Entry 2H1F (X-ray diffraction, 2.40 A resolution); this record covers chain A.

# Chain A
Molecule: Lipopolysaccharide heptosyltransferase-1
Source organism: Escherichia coli O6
Notes: EC 2.-.-.-
UniProt: Q8FC98 (Q8FC98_ECOL6); residue numbers follow UniProt; this construct covers 1-326
Sequence (334 residues; row label = number of the first residue in the row):
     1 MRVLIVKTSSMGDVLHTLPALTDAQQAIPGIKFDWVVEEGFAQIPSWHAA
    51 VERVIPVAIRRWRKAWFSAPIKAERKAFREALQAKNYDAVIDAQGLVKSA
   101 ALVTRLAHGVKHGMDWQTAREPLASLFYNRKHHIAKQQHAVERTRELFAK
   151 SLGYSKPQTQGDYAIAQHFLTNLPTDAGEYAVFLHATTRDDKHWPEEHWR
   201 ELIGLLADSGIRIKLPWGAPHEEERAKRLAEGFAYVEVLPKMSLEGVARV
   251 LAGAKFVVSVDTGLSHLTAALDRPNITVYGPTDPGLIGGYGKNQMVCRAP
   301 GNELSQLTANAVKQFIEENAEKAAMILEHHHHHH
Not modelled in the structure: 321-334
Construct notes: expression tag (327-334)
Residues lining bound ligands: ADP (adenosine-5'-diphosphate): M11, A186, T187, T188, K192, P216, W217, G218, A219, E222, K241, M242, S243, L244, V247, D261, T262, G263, L264

# Overview
Bound to chain A: ADP.
Chain A is Lipopolysaccharide heptosyltransferase-1 (Escherichia coli O6); the structure, E. coli
heptosyltransferase WaaC with ADP, was determined by X-ray diffraction, deposited together with 2H1H and 2GT1.
